6RI7 - chains D and E of the 10 polymer chains in the assembly; structure by electron microscopy, 3.90 A resolution.

# Chain D
Name: DNA-directed RNA polymerase subunit beta'
From: Escherichia coli (strain K12)
Notes: EC 2.7.7.6
UniProt: P0A8T7 (RPOC_ECOLI); residue numbers follow UniProt; this construct covers 1-1407
Sequence (1407 residues; numbered 1 to 1407; the number before each row is that of its first residue):
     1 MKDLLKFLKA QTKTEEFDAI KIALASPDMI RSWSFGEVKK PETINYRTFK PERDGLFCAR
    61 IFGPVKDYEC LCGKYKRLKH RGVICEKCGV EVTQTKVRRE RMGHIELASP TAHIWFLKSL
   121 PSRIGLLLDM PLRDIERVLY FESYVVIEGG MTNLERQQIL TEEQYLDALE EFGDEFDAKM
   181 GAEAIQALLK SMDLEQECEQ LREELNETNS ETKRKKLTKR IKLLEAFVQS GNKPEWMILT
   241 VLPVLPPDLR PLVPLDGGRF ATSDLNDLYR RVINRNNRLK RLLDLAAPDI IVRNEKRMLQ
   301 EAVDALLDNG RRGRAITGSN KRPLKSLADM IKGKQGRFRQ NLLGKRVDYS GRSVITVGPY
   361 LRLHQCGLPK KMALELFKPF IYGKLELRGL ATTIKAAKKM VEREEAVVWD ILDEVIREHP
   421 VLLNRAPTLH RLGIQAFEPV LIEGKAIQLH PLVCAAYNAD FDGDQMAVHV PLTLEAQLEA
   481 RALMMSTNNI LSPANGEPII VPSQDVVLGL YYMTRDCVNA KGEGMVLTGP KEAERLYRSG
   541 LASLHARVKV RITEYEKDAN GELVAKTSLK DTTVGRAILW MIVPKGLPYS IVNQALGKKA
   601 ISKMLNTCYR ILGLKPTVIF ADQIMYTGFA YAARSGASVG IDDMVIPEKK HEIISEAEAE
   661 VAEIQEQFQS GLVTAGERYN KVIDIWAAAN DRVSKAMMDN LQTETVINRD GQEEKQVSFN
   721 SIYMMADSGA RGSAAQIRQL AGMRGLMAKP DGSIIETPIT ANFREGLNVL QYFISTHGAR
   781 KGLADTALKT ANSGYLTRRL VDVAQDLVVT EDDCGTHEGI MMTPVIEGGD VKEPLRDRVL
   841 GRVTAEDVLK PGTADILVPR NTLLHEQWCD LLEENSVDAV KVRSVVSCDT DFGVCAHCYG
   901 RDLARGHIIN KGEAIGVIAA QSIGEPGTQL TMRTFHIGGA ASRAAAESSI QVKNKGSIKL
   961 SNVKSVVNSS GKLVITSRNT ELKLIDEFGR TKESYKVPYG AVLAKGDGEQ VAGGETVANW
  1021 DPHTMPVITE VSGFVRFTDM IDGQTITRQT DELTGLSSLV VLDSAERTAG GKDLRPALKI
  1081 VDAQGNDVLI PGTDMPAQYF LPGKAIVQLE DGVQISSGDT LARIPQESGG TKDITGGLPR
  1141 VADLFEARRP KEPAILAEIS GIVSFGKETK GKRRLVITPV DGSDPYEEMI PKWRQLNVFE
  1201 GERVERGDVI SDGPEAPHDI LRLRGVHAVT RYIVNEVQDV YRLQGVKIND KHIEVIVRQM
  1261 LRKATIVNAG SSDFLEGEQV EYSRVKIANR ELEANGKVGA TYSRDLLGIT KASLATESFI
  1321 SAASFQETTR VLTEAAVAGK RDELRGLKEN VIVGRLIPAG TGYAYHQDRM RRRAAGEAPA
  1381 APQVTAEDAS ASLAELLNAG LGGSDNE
Disordered / not traced: 1-15, 1374-1407
Metal / ion sites: Zn2+ site 1: Cys-70, Cys-72, Cys-85, Cys-88; Mg2+: Asp-460, Asp-462, Asp-464 (shared with 1 residue of chain R); Zn2+ site 2: Cys-814, Cys-888, Cys-895, Cys-898
UniProt features mapped onto this chain:
  - binding site (Zn(2+)): Cys-70, Cys-72, Cys-85, Cys-88, Cys-814, Cys-888, Cys-895, Cys-898
  - binding site (Mg(2+)): Asp-460, Asp-462, Asp-464
  - modified residue: Lys-983 (N6-acetyllysine)
  - mutagenesis: Gln-504 (Q504P: Resistant to antibiotics salinamide A and B), Asn-690 (N690D: Resistant to antibiotics salinamide A and B), Met-697 (M697V: Resistant to antibiotics salinamide A and B), Ala-735 (A735T: Resistant to antibiotics salinamide A and B), Arg-738 (R738C/H/P/S: Resistant to antibiotics salinamide A and B), Ala-748 (A748E: Resistant to antibiotics salinamide A and B), Pro-758 (P758S/T: Resistant to antibiotics salinamide A and B), Phe-763 (F763C: Resistant to antibiotics salinamide A and B), Ser-775 (S775A: Resistant to antibiotics salinamide A and B), Ala-779 (A779T/V: Resistant to antibiotics salinamide A and B), Arg-780 (R780C: Resistant to antibiotics salinamide A and B), Gly-782 (G782A/C: Resistant to antibiotics salinamide A and B), 1 further mutagenesis entry in UniProt

# Chain E
Name: DNA-directed RNA polymerase subunit omega
From: Escherichia coli (strain K12)
Notes: EC 2.7.7.6
UniProt: P0A800 (RPOZ_ECOLI); residue numbers follow UniProt; this construct covers 1-91
Sequence (91 residues; numbered 1 to 91; the number before each row is that of its first residue):
     1 MARVTVQDAV EKIGNRFDLV LVAARRARQM QVGGKDPLVP EENDKTTVIA LREIEEGLIN
    61 NQILDVRERQ EQQEQEAAEL QAVTAIAEGR R
Disordered / not traced: 1, 75-91

# Interface between chain D and chain E
Contacting residue pairs (43; chain D residue first):
  His-364(D) / Val-4(E)
  Lys-384(D) / Lys-45(E)
  Val-415(D) / Lys-45(E)
  Arg-417(D) / Glu-42(E)  hydrogen bond (side chain-backbone)
  Arg-417(D) / Asn-43(E)
  Arg-417(D) / Asp-44(E)  salt bridge
  Glu-418(D) / Ala-2(E)
  Glu-418(D) / Val-48(E)
  Leu-474(D) / Ala-27(E)  hydrophobic
  Leu-474(D) / Arg-28(E)
  Leu-474(D) / Gln-31(E)
  Leu-474(D) / Thr-46(E)
  Leu-474(D) / Thr-47(E)
  Glu-475(D) / Ala-24(E)
  Glu-475(D) / Arg-28(E)  salt bridge
  Gln-477(D) / Thr-47(E)  hydrogen bond
  Leu-478(D) / Ala-23(E)  hydrophobic
  Leu-478(D) / Ala-24(E)
  Leu-478(D) / Thr-47(E)
  Glu-479(D) / Val-20(E)
  Arg-481(D) / Arg-3(E)  hydrogen bond (side chain-backbone)
  Arg-481(D) / Val-6(E)
  Arg-481(D) / Val-48(E)
  Arg-481(D) / Leu-51(E)
  Ala-482(D) / Arg-16(E)  hydrogen bond (backbone-side chain)
  Ala-482(D) / Val-20(E)  hydrophobic
  Leu-483(D) / Arg-16(E)
  Leu-483(D) / Phe-17(E)  hydrophobic
  Met-485(D) / Val-4(E)
  Thr-487(D) / Val-4(E)
  Thr-487(D) / Thr-5(E)
  Asn-488(D) / Val-6(E)
  Asn-488(D) / Arg-16(E)
  Leu-614(D) / Gln-7(E)
  Lys-615(D) / Thr-5(E)
  Lys-615(D) / Asp-8(E)  salt bridge
  Arg-905(D) / Arg-16(E)
  Asn-910(D) / Gly-14(E)  hydrogen bond (side chain-backbone)
  Asn-910(D) / Asn-15(E)  hydrogen bond (side chain-backbone)
  Gly-1360(D) / Phe-17(E)
  Thr-1361(D) / Phe-17(E)
  Thr-1361(D) / Leu-21(E)
  Ala-1364(D) / Leu-21(E)  hydrophobic
Interface residues without a listed pair, chain D (26 interface residues in all): Glu-414, Glu-438, Thr-473

# Summary
The chain D/chain E interface involves 26 residues from each chain, with 6 hydrogen bonds and 3 salt bridges.
Polar pairs include Arg-417(D)/Asp-44(E), Glu-475(D)/Arg-28(E) and Lys-615(D)/Asp-8(E). UniProt lists 8
Zn2+-binding residues, 3 Mg2+-binding residues and 13 mutagenesis sites on chain D.
Chain D is DNA-directed RNA polymerase subunit beta' and chain E is DNA-directed RNA polymerase subunit omega,
both from Escherichia coli (strain K12); the structure, Cryo-EM structure of E. coli RNA polymerase elongation
complex bound to GreB transcription factor, was determined by electron microscopy together with 6RH3, 6RI9,
6RIN and 6RIP from the same study.
